PDB entry 5LCL | X-ray diffraction, 2.20 A resolution | chains A and D of the 4 polymer chains in the assembly

[Chain A]
Name: DNA repair protein RAD14
Organism: Saccharomyces cerevisiae S288C
UniProt: P28519 (RAD14_YEAST); residue numbers follow UniProt; this construct covers 188-306
Chain sequence (119 residues; row label = number of the first residue in the row):
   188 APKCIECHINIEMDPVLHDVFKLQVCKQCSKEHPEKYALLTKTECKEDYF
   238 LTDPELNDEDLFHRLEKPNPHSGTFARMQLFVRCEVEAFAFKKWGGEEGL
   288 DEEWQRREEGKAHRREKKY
Unresolved in the structure: 301-306
Ion coordination: Zn2+: Cys191, Cys194, Cys213, Cys216

[Chain D]
Molecule: 15-nt DNA strand
Sequence (15 nucleotides; numbered 1 to 15; the number before each row is that of its first residue):
     1 GTGATGACGTAGAGC
Unresolved in the structure: 15

[Interface between chain A and chain D]
Contacting residue pairs - 26 pairs, chain A then chain D:
  Thr228(A) - DG1(D)  phosphate contact
  Thr228(A) - DT2(D)  phosphate contact
  Thr228(A) - DG3(D)  phosphate contact
  Lys229(A) - DG3(D)  hydrogen bond to the phosphate
  Lys229(A) - DA4(D)  salt bridge to the phosphate
  Thr230(A) - DT2(D)  sugar contact
  Thr230(A) - DG3(D)  hydrogen bond to the phosphate
  Glu231(A) - DG1(D)  phosphate contact
  Lys233(A) - DT5(D)  base contact
  Glu234(A) - DG1(D)  hydrogen bond to the base
  Thr239(A) - DA7(D)  phosphate contact
  Asp240(A) - DT5(D)  base contact
  Pro241(A) - DG6(D)  phosphate contact
  Asn256(A) - DT2(D)  hydrogen bond to the base
  Asn256(A) - DG3(D)  sugar contact
  Asn256(A) - DG14(D)  base contact
  His258(A) - DT2(D)  salt bridge to the phosphate
  Phe262(A) - DG14(D)  stacking on the base
  Ala263(A) - DG3(D)  phosphate contact
  Ala263(A) - DA4(D)  sugar contact
  Arg264(A) - DG3(D)  sugar contact
  Met265(A) - DT2(D)  phosphate contact
  Met265(A) - DG3(D)  phosphate contact
  Gln266(A) - DG3(D)  hydrogen bond to the phosphate
  Gln266(A) - DA4(D)  phosphate contact
  Arg294(A) - DG9(D)  salt bridge to the phosphate
Other interface residues (no listed pair), chain A (18 interface residues in all): Pro257

[Overview]
The interface between chain A and chain D involves 18 residues on one side and 9 on the other; the contacts
include 5 hydrogen bonds, 3 salt bridges and 1 aromatic stacking contact. Polar pairs include
Glu234(A)-DG1(D), Asn256(A)-DT2(D) and Lys229(A)-DG3(D).
Here chain A is DNA repair protein RAD14 (Saccharomyces cerevisiae S288C) and chain D is a 15-nt DNA strand.
Entry 5LCL (STRUCTURE OF the RAD14 DNA-binding domain IN COMPLEX WITH C8-aminofluorene- GUANINE CONTAINING
DNA) was determined by X-ray diffraction together with 5LCM from the same study.
